PDB entry 7QHO | electron microscopy, 3.10 A resolution | chains B and K of the 26 polymer chains in the assembly

Chain B:
Protein: Cytochrome bc1 complex cytochrome b subunit
Organism: Corynebacterium glutamicum ATCC 13032
Notes: EC 7.1.1.8
UniProt: Q79VE9 (QCRB_CORGL); residue numbers follow UniProt; this construct covers 1-539
Chain sequence (539 residues; each row starts with the number of its first residue):
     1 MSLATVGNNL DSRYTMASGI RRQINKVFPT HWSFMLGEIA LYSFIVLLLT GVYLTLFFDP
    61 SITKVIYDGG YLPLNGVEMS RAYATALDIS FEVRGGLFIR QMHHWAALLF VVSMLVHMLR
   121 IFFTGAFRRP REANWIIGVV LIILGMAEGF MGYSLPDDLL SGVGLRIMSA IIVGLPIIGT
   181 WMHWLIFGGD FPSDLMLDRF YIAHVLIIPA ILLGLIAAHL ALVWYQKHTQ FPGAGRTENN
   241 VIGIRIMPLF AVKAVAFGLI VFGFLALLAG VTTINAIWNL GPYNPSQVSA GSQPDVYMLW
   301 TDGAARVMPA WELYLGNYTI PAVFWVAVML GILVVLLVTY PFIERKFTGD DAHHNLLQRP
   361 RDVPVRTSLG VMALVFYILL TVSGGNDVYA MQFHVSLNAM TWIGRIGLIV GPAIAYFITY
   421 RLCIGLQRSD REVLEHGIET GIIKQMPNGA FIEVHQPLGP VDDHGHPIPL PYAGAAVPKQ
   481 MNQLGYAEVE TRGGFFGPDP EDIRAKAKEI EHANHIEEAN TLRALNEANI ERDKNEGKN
Not modelled in the structure: 535-539
Ion coordination: heme Fe site 1: His103, His204; heme Fe site 2: His117, His219
Residues lining bound ligands:
  - 1,2-Distearoyl-sn-glycerophosphoethanolamine (3PE): Leu3, Ala4, Met247, Pro248, Val252
  - 1,2-diacyl-glycerol-3-sn-phosphate (3PH): Leu115, Ile378, Thr381, Val382, Gly385, Val388, Tyr389, Gln392, Phe393
  - 9YF ((2R)-2-(hexadecanoyloxy)-3-{[(S)-hydroxy{[(1R,2R,3R,4R,5R,6S)-2,3,4,5,6-pentahydroxycyclohexyl]oxy}phosphoryl]oxy}propyl (9S)-9-methyloctadecanoate), molecule 1: Glu92, Val93, Arg94
  - 9YF, molecule 2: Ser396, Asn398, Ala399, Trp402, Ile403, Ile406
  - diacyl glycerol (DGA): Met308, Trp311, Glu312, Leu313, Trp325
  - heme (HEM), molecule 1: Ser33, Phe34, Met35, Leu36, Gly37, Glu38, Ala40, Leu41, Phe110, Met114, His117, Met118, Arg120, Ile121, Ala126, Arg131, Asn134, Trp135, Gly138, Val139, Leu141, Ile142, Ile216, His219, Leu220, Val223, His228, Thr229
  - heme (HEM), molecule 2: Phe44, Leu47, Leu48, Gly51, Val52, Leu54, Thr55, Phe58, Ile89, Arg100, His103, His104, Ala107, Phe110, Gly145, Glu148, Gly149, Gly152, Tyr153, Leu155, Pro156, Tyr201, His204, Val205, Pro209, Leu212, Asn275, Tyr297
  - IZL ([(2R)-3-[[(1S,2R,3S,4S,5R,6R)-2-[(2R,3S,4S,5S,6R)-6-[[(2S,3S,4S,5S,6R)-6-[[(2S,3S,4S,5S,6R)-6-(hydroxymethyl)-3-[(2R,3S,4S,5S,6R)-6-(hydroxymethyl)-3,4,5-tris(oxidanyl)oxan-2-yl]oxy-4,5-bis(oxidanyl)oxan-2-yl]oxymethyl]-3,4,5-tris(oxidanyl)oxan-2-yl]oxymethyl]-3,4,5-tris(oxidanyl)oxan-2-yl]oxy-3,4,5-tris(oxidanyl)-6-[(2R,3S,4S,5S,6R)-3,4,5-tris(oxidanyl)-6-(undecanoyloxymethyl)oxan-2-yl]oxy-cyclohexyl]oxy-oxidanyl-phosphoryl]oxy-2-undecanoyloxy-propyl] (10R)-10-methyldodecanoate): Ile177, Ile178, Thr180, Trp181, Met182, Asn317, Tyr318
  - lycopene (LYC): Leu115, Val139, Ile142, Ile143, Met146, Trp300, Leu333, Val334, Leu337, Met372, Ala373, Phe376, Tyr377, Leu408, Ile409, Pro412, Ala413
  - menaquinone-9 (MQ9), molecule 1: Phe28, Glu38, Leu41, Tyr42, Leu220, Trp224, Phe250, Ala254, Val255, Gly258, Leu259
  - menaquinone-9 (MQ9), molecule 2: Val46, Leu49, Thr50, Val52, Tyr53, Phe98, Ile99, Met102, Phe262
  - menaquinone-9 (MQ9), molecule 3: Phe150, Ile167, Ile171, Pro294, Met298, Thr301, Asp302, Ala327, Leu330, Val334

Chain K:
Protein: Actinobacterial supercomplex, subunit C (AscC)
Organism: Corynebacterium glutamicum ATCC 13032
UniProt: Q8NS61 (Q8NS61_CORGL); residues 1-73 here = UniProt positions 1-73
Chain sequence (73 residues; numbered 1 to 73; the number before each row is that of its first residue):
     1 MFPEFERMYD MANVEKKHFV DPAWPEHNPA DGHVVTELIS KVAGASSPWG DDKEFPVSAE
    61 ETGYVHPYTR INR
Not modelled in the structure: 1-16

Interface between chain B and chain K:
Contacting residue pairs (46):
  Gly233(B) - Pro67(K)
  Ala234(B) - Val65(K)  hydrophobic
  Ala234(B) - Pro67(K)
  Arg236(B) - Thr69(K)
  Glu238(B) - Arg70(K)
  Glu238(B) - Ile71(K)
  Glu238(B) - Asn72(K)  hydrogen bond
  Ala352(B) - Asn72(K)
  His353(B) - Asn72(K)  hydrogen bond (backbone-side chain)
  Leu356(B) - Thr69(K)
  Leu356(B) - Arg70(K)
  Thr440(B) - Trp49(K)
  His455(B) - Pro56(K)
  Gln456(B) - Pro56(K)
  Gln456(B) - Val57(K)  hydrogen bond (side chain-backbone)
  Gln456(B) - Thr62(K)  hydrogen bond
  Pro457(B) - Pro56(K)
  Pro457(B) - Thr62(K)
  Leu458(B) - Ala59(K)
  Leu458(B) - Tyr64(K)  hydrophobic
  Gly459(B) - Ala59(K)
  Leu470(B) - His66(K)
  Pro471(B) - His66(K)  hydrogen bond (backbone-side chain)
  Ala473(B) - Pro67(K)
  Ala473(B) - Thr69(K)
  Ala475(B) - Pro67(K)  hydrophobic
  Pro478(B) - Tyr64(K)
  Met481(B) - Trp49(K)  hydrophobic
  Met481(B) - Phe55(K)  hydrophobic
  Asn482(B) - Trp49(K)
  Leu484(B) - Thr62(K)
  Tyr486(B) - Trp49(K)
  Tyr486(B) - Phe55(K)  hydrophobic
  Tyr486(B) - Val57(K)
  Tyr486(B) - Glu61(K)
  Tyr486(B) - Thr62(K)
  Glu490(B) - Asp21(K)
  Glu490(B) - Pro22(K)
  Thr491(B) - Phe19(K)
  Arg523(B) - Tyr64(K)  hydrogen bond (side chain-backbone)
  Arg523(B) - Val65(K)
  Asn526(B) - His66(K)
  Asn526(B) - Tyr68(K)  hydrogen bond (side chain-backbone)
  Ile530(B) - Tyr68(K)  hydrophobic
  Asp533(B) - Tyr68(K)  hydrogen bond
  Asp533(B) - Arg70(K)
Interface residues without a listed pair, chain B (41 interface residues in all): Pro232, His354, Leu434, Ile442, Val454, Pro460, Ala476, Ala487, Pro498, Arg504, Ala519, Leu522, Asn529
Interface residues without a listed pair, chain K (23 interface residues in all): Ala23, Ser47, Ser58, Arg73

Overview:
41 residues of chain B face 23 of chain K across their interface; the contacts include 8 hydrogen bonds. Among
the polar pairs are Glu238(B)-Asn72(K), His353(B)-Asn72(K) and Gln456(B)-Val57(K). Chain B binds compound IZL,
3 copies of menaquinone-9, heme, lycopene and compound 9YF among other ligands.
Here chain B is Cytochrome bc1 complex cytochrome b subunit and chain K is Actinobacterial supercomplex,
subunit C (AscC), both from Corynebacterium glutamicum ATCC 13032. Entry 7QHO (Cytochrome bcc-aa3 supercomplex
(respiratory supercomplex III2/IV2) from Corynebacterium glutamicum (as isolated)) was determined by electron
microscopy, deposited together with 7QHM.
